PDB entry 6TYG | X-ray diffraction, 3.50 A resolution | chains G and C of the 9 polymer chains in the assembly

== Chain G ==
Molecule: 20-nt DNA strand
Sequence (20 nucleotides; row label = number of the first residue in the row):
     4 GCATCCGTGA ATCGAGGGTG

== Chain C ==
Name: DNA-directed RNA polymerase subunit beta
From: Mycobacterium tuberculosis
Notes: EC 2.7.7.6
Reference sequence: P9WGY8 (RPOB_MYCTO); residues 1-1178 here = UniProt positions 1-1178
Chain sequence (1178 residues; each row starts with the number of its first residue):
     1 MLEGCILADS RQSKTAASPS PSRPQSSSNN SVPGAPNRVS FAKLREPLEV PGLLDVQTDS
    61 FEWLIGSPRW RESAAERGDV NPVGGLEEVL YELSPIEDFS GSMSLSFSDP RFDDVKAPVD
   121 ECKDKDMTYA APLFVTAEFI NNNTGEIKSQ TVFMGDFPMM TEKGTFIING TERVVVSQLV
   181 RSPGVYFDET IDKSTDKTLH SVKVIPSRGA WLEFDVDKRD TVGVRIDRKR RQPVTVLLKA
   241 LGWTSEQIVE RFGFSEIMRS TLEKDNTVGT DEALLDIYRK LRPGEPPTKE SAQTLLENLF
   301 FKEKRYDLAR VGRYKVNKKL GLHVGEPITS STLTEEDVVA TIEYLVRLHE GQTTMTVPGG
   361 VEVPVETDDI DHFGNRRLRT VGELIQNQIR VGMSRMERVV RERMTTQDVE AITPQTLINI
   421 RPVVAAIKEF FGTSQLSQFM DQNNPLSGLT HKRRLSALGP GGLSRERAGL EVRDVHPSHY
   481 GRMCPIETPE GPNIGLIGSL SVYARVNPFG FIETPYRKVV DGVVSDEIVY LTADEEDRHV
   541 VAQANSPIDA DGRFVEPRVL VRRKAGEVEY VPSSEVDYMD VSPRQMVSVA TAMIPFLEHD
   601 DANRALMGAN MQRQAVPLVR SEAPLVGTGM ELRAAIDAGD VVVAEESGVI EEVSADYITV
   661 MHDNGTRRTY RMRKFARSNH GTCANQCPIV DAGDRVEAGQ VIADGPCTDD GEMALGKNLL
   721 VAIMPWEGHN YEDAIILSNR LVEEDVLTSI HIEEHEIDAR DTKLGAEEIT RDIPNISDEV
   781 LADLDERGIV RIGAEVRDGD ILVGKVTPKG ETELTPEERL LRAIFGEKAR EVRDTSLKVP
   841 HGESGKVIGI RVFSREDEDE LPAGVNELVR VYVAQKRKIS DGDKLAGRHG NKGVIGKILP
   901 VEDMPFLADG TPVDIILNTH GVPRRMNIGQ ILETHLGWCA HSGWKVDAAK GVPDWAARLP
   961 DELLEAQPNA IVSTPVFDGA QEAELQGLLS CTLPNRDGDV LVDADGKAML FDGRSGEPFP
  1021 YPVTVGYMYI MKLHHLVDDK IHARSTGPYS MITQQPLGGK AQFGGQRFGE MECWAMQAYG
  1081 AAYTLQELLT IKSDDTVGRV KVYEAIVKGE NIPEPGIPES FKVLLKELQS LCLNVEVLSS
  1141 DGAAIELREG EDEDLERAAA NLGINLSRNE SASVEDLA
Unresolved in the structure: 1-27, 826-830, 1147-1178

== Interface between chain G and chain C ==
Residue-residue contacts (17; chain G residue first):
  DA6(G) with Lys218(C), phosphate contact
  DT7(G) with Lys218(C), salt bridge to the phosphate
  DT15(G) with Met1071(C), sugar contact
  DC16(G) with Arg1067(C), salt bridge to the phosphate; Gly1069(C), phosphate contact
  DG17(G) with Gln1066(C), sugar contact; Arg1067(C), hydrogen bond to the phosphate
  DA18(G) with Gly1059(C), phosphate contact; Lys1060(C), hydrogen bond to the phosphate
  DG19(G) with Lys1060(C), phosphate contact; Ala1061(C), hydrogen bond to the phosphate
  DG20(G) with Phe439(C), sugar contact
  DG21(G) with Arg173(C), sugar contact
  DT22(G) with Asn169(C), phosphate contact; Gly432(C), sugar contact; Thr433(C), phosphate contact
  DG23(G) with Thr433(C), sugar contact
Interface residues without a listed pair, chain G (12 interface residues in all): DA14
Interface residues without a listed pair, chain C (17 interface residues in all): Thr171, Ser194, Gly1065, Glu1070

== In short ==
Chain G and chain C form an interface of 12 and 17 residues respectively; the contacts include 3 hydrogen
bonds and 2 salt bridges. Polar contacts include DG17(G)-Arg1067(C), DA18(G)-Lys1060(C) and
DG19(G)-Ala1061(C).
Chain G is a 20-nt DNA strand and chain C is DNA-directed RNA polymerase subunit beta (Mycobacterium
tuberculosis); the structure, Crystal structure of MTB sigma L transcription initiation complex with 9 nt long
RNA primer, was determined by X-ray diffraction, deposited together with 6KQD, 6KQE, 6KQF, 6KQG, 6KQH, 6KQL
and 6 further entries.
